PDB entry 3Q7D | X-ray diffraction, 2.40 A resolution | chains A and B

== Chain A (and B) ==
Molecule: Prostaglandin G/H synthase 2
Source organism: Mus musculus
Notes: EC 1.14.99.1; chain B of this document is another copy of the same molecule, construct and numbering; everything in this record applies to it too
UniProtKB: Q05769 (PGH2_MOUSE); the construct lacks a stretch of the UniProt sequence, so the offset changes along the chain: 33-105 = UniProt 18-90; 106-618 = UniProt 92-604
Amino-acid sequence (587 residues; each row starts with the number of its first residue):
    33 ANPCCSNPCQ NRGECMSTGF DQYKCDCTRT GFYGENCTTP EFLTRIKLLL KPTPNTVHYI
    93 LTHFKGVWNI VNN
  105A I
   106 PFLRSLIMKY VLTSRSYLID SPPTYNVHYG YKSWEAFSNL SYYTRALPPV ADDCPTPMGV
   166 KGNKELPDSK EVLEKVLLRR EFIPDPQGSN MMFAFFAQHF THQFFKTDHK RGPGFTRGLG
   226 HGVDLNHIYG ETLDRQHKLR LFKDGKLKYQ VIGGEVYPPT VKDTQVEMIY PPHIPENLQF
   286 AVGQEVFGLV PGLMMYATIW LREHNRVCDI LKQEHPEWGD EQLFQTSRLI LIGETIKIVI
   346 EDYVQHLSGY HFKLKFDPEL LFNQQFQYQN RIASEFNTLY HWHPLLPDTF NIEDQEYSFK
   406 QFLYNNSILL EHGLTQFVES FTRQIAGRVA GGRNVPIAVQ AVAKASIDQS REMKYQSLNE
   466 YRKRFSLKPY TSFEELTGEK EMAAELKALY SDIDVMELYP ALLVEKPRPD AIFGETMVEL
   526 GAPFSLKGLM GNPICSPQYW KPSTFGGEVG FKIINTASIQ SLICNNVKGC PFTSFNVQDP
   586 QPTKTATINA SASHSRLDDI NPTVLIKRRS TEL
Not modelled in the structure: 584-618
Disulfide bonds: Cys-36/Cys-47, Cys-37/Cys-159, Cys-41/Cys-57, Cys-59/Cys-69, Cys-569/Cys-575
Metal / ion sites: heme Fe near His-388 (its only coordinating residue here)
Small-molecule neighbours:
  - heme (HEM): Tyr-148, Ala-199, Phe-200, Ala-202, Gln-203, Thr-206, His-207, Phe-210, Lys-211, Thr-212, His-214, Val-295, Asn-382, Tyr-385, His-386, Trp-387, His-388, Leu-390, Leu-391, Phe-395, Leu-408, Val-447, Ala-450, Gln-454
  - N-acetylglucosamine (NAG; 2-acetamido-2-deoxy-beta-D-glucopyranose), molecule 1: Ser-38, Pro-40, Tyr-55, Glu-67, Asn-68
  - N-acetylglucosamine (NAG), molecule 2: Glu-140, Asn-144, Ser-146, Tyr-147, Arg-216, Phe-220
  - N-acetylglucosamine (NAG), molecule 3: Tyr-402, Lys-405, Gln-406, Asn-410, Ser-412, Ile-413, Glu-416
  - (R)-Naproxen (NPX; (2R)-2-(6-methoxynaphthalen-2-yl)propanoic acid): Val-116, Arg-120, Val-349, Leu-352, Ser-353, Tyr-355, Leu-359, Phe-381, Leu-384, Tyr-385, Trp-387, Phe-518, Met-522, Val-523, Gly-526, Ala-527, Ser-530, Leu-531
What the authors report for this chain:
  - binding site for (R)-Naproxen: Arg-120, Val-349, Leu-352, Ser-353, Tyr-355, Tyr-385, Trp-387, Gly-526, Ala-527, Ser-530
  - conformationally variable residues: Arg-120, Tyr-355

== How chain A and chain B interact ==
Contacting residue pairs - 108 pairs, chain A then chain B:
  Glu-46(A) with Lys-546(B), salt bridge; Ser-548(B), hydrogen bond
  Met-48(A) with His-320(B); Gly-551(B); Gly-552(B)
  Ser-49(A) with His-320(B), hydrogen bond (backbone-side chain); Glu-322(B), hydrogen bond; Trp-323(B)
  Thr-50(A) with Glu-322(B)
  Gly-51(A) with Glu-322(B), hydrogen bond (backbone-side chain)
  Phe-52(A) with Pro-321(B); Glu-322(B)
  Asp-58(A) with Lys-546(B); Pro-547(B); Ser-548(B), hydrogen bond
  Thr-60(A) with Pro-547(B)
  Arg-61(A) with Glu-364(B), salt bridge; Phe-367(B); Pro-542(B), hydrogen bond (side chain-backbone); Trp-545(B), hydrogen bond (side chain-backbone)
  Ser-126(A) with Gln-543(B)
  Pro-127(A) with Tyr-373(B), hydrophobic; Ser-541(B); Gln-543(B), hydrogen bond (backbone-side chain)
  Pro-128(A) with Tyr-544(B), hydrogen bond (backbone-side chain)
  Thr-129(A) with Tyr-544(B)
  Tyr-134(A) with Glu-326(B), hydrogen bond; Gln-330(B)
  Tyr-136(A) with Glu-326(B); Gln-327(B), hydrogen bond (side chain-backbone); Gln-330(B)
  Lys-137(A) with Gln-543(B), hydrogen bond (side chain-backbone); Tyr-544(B); Lys-546(B); Thr-549(B)
  Ser-138(A) with Gln-330(B)
  Trp-139(A) with Asp-229(B); Gln-330(B); Arg-333(B); Leu-334(B); Ile-337(B), hydrophobic; Asn-537(B); Pro-538(B), hydrophobic
  Glu-140(A) with Leu-238(B); Gln-330(B)
  Phe-142(A) with Pro-538(B), hydrophobic; Tyr-544(B)
  Asp-229(A) with Trp-139(B)
  His-320(A) with Met-48(B); Ser-49(B), hydrogen bond (side chain-backbone)
  Pro-321(A) with Phe-52(B)
  Glu-322(A) with Ser-49(B), hydrogen bond; Thr-50(B); Gly-51(B), hydrogen bond (side chain-backbone); Phe-52(B)
  Trp-323(A) with Ser-49(B), hydrogen bond
  Glu-326(A) with Tyr-134(B), hydrogen bond; Tyr-136(B)
  Gln-327(A) with Tyr-136(B), hydrogen bond (backbone-side chain)
  Gln-330(A) with Tyr-134(B); Tyr-136(B); Ser-138(B); Trp-139(B); Glu-140(B)
  Arg-333(A) with Trp-139(B)
  Leu-334(A) with Ser-138(B); Trp-139(B)
  Ile-337(A) with Trp-139(B), hydrophobic
  Glu-364(A) with Arg-61(B), salt bridge
  Phe-367(A) with Arg-61(B); Gln-370(B), hydrogen bond (backbone-side chain)
  Asn-368(A) with Gln-370(B)
  Gln-369(A) with Gln-370(B), hydrogen bond (backbone-side chain)
  Gln-370(A) with Phe-367(B), hydrogen bond (side chain-backbone); Asn-368(B), hydrogen bond (side chain-backbone); Gln-369(B), hydrogen bond (side chain-backbone)
  Phe-371(A) with Gln-372(B), hydrogen bond (backbone-side chain)
  Gln-372(A) with Phe-371(B), hydrogen bond (side chain-backbone); Gln-372(B); Tyr-373(B), hydrogen bond (side chain-backbone)
  Tyr-373(A) with Pro-127(B), hydrophobic; Gln-372(B), hydrogen bond (backbone-side chain); Gln-374(B), hydrogen bond (backbone-side chain)
  Gln-374(A) with Tyr-373(B), hydrogen bond (side chain-backbone); Gln-374(B)
  Asn-537(A) with Trp-139(B)
  Pro-538(A) with Trp-139(B), hydrophobic; Phe-142(B), hydrophobic
  Ser-541(A) with Pro-127(B)
  Pro-542(A) with Arg-61(B), hydrogen bond (backbone-side chain)
  Gln-543(A) with Glu-46(B); Asp-125(B), hydrogen bond; Lys-137(B), hydrogen bond (backbone-side chain)
  Tyr-544(A) with Pro-128(B), hydrogen bond (side chain-backbone); Thr-129(B); Lys-137(B); Phe-142(B)
  Trp-545(A) with Arg-61(B), hydrogen bond (backbone-side chain)
  Lys-546(A) with Glu-46(B), salt bridge; Asp-58(B); Thr-60(B)
  Pro-547(A) with Asp-58(B); Thr-60(B)
  Ser-548(A) with Glu-46(B), hydrogen bond; Asp-58(B), hydrogen bond
  Thr-549(A) with Lys-137(B), hydrogen bond
  Gly-551(A) with Met-48(B)
  Gly-552(A) with Met-48(B)
Interface residues without a listed pair, chain A (57 interface residues in all): Asp-125, Val-228, Leu-238, Leu-366
Interface residues without a listed pair, chain B (58 interface residues in all): Arg-44, Val-228, Glu-319, Leu-366

== Overview ==
57 residues of chain A face 58 of chain B across their interface, with 37 hydrogen bonds and 4 salt bridges.
Among the polar pairs are Glu-46(A)/Lys-546(B), Arg-61(A)/Glu-364(B) and Glu-46(A)/Ser-548(B). From the paper:
a binding site for (R)-Naproxen at Arg-120(A), Val-349(A) and Leu-352(A) among others; conformational
variability at Arg-120(A) and Tyr-355(A).
Chain A and chain B are both Prostaglandin G/H synthase 2 (Mus musculus); the structure, Structure of
(R)-naproxen bound to mCOX-2, was determined by X-ray diffraction (same publication as 3RR3).
